PDB entry 9IOP | electron microscopy, 3.33 A resolution | chains A and C of the 4 polymer chains in the assembly

== Chain A (and C) ==
Name: cUMP-AMP-activated phospholipase
From: Escherichia coli
Notes: EC 3.1.1.32; chain C of this document is another copy of the same molecule, construct and numbering; everything in this record applies to it too
UniProt: Q6XGD4 (CAPE_ECOLX); residues 1-320 here = UniProt positions 1-320
Chain sequence (320 residues; row label = number of the first residue in the row):
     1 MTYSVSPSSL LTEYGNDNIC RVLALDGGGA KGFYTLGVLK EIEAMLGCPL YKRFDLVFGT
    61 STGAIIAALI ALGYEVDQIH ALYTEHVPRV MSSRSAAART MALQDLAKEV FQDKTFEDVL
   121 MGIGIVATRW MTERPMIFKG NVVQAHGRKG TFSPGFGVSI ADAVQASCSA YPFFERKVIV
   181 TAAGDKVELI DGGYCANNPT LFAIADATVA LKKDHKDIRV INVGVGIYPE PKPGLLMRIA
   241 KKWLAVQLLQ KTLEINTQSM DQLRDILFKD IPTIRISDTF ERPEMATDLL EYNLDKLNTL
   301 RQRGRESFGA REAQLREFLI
Disordered / not traced: 1-7, 233-242 (chain C: 1-6, 232-241)
Small-molecule neighbours:
  - 3'3'-cUMP-AMP (A1AEP), molecule 1: Arg129, Pro135, Met136, Ile137, Phe138, Lys139, Ala145, His146, Gly147, Arg148, Lys149, Thr151, Phe152, Ser153, Pro154, Gly155, Phe156, Phe202, Ala205, Asp206
  - 3'3'-cUMP-AMP (A1AEP), molecule 2: Gln262, Leu263, Ile266
  - methyl arachidonyl fluorophosphonate (MAY): Gly28, Gly29, Ser61, Thr62, Ser167, Cys168, Ser169, Ala170, Asp191, Leu289
Swiss-Prot annotation at these positions:
  - motif: Gly27 to Gly32 (GXGXXG), Gly59 to Gly63 (GXSXG), Asp191 to Gly193 (DGA/G)
  - active site: Ser61 (Nucleophile), Asp191 (Proton acceptor)

== Chain A / chain C interface ==
Residue-residue contacts (16):
  Glu41(A) - Thr151(C)
  Met285(A) - Met131(C)  hydrophobic
  Asn298(A) - Gly184(C)  hydrogen bond (side chain-backbone)
  Asn298(A) - Asp185(C)
  Asn298(A) - Lys186(C)
  Thr299(A) - Met131(C)  hydrogen bond
  Arg301(A) - Ala183(C)  hydrogen bond (side chain-backbone)
  Arg301(A) - Asp185(C)  salt bridge
  Gln302(A) - Asp185(C)
  Gln302(A) - Lys186(C)
  Gln302(A) - Val187(C)
  Arg303(A) - Met131(C)
  Arg305(A) - Arg148(C)
  Arg305(A) - Asp185(C)  salt bridge
  Glu312(A) - Gly147(C)
  Glu312(A) - Arg148(C)  hydrogen bond (side chain-backbone)
Interface residues without a listed pair, chain A (13 interface residues in all): Ala44, Glu306, Phe308, Gly309
Interface residues without a listed pair, chain C (10 interface residues in all): Thr132

== Overview ==
Chain A and chain C form an interface of 13 and 10 residues respectively, with 4 hydrogen bonds and 2 salt
bridges. Polar contacts include Arg301(A)-Asp185(C), Arg305(A)-Asp185(C) and Asn298(A)-Gly184(C). Ligands of
chain A: methyl arachidonyl fluorophosphonate and 3'3'-cUMP-AMP.
Both chains are cUMP-AMP-activated phospholipase (Escherichia coli). Entry 9IOP (Cryo-EM structure of cUA and
MAFP bound CapE filament) was determined by electron microscopy, deposited together with 9IOM, 9ION and 9IOQ.
